Entry 6NBH (electron microscopy, 3.50 A resolution); this record covers chains R and P of the 6 polymer chains in the assembly.

Chain R:
Protein: Parathyroid hormone/parathyroid hormone-related peptide receptor
From: Homo sapiens
Reference sequence: Q03431 (PTH1R_HUMAN); residue numbers follow UniProt; this construct covers 27-502
Sequence (478 residues; row label = number of the first residue in the row):
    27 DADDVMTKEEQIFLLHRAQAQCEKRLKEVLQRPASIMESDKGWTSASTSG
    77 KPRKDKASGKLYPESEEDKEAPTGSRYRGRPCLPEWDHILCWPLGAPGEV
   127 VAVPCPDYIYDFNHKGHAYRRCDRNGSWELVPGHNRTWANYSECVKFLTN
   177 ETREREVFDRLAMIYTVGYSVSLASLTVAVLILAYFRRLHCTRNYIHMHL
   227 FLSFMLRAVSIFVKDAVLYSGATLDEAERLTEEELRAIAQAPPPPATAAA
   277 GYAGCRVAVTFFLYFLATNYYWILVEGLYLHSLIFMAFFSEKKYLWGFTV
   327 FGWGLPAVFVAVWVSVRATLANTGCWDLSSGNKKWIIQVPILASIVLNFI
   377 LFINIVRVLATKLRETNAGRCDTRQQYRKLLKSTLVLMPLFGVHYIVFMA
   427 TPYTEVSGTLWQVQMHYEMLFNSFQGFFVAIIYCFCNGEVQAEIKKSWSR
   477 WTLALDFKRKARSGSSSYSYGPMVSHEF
Unresolved in the structure: 27-30, 57-104, 251-272, 395-398, 484-504
Sequence notes: engineered mutation Ala188 (Gly in Q03431); expression tag (503-504)
Cystine bridges: Cys48-Cys117, Cys108-Cys148, Cys131-Cys170, Cys281-Cys351
Reported in the primary citation:
  - disease-associated variants - H223R: increased signaling (citing earlier work)

Chain P:
Protein: Long-acting parathyroid hormone analog
From: Homo sapiens
Sequence (36 residues; row label = number of the first residue in the row):
     1 AVAEIQLMHQRAKWIQDARRRAFLHKLIAEIHTAEI
Unresolved in the structure: 35-36

Interface between chain R and chain P:
Contacting residue pairs (63; chain R residue first):
  Val31(R) with Lys13(P); Gln16(P)
  Met32(R) with Arg20(P)
  Lys34(R) with Phe23(P)
  His114(R) with Leu27(P); Ile31(P)
  Ile115(R) with Leu27(P), hydrophobic; Ile31(P), hydrophobic
  Tyr136(R) with Arg20(P)
  Asp137(R) with Arg20(P), salt bridge; Leu24(P)
  Phe138(R) with Leu24(P), hydrophobic; Ile28(P), hydrophobic
  Arg146(R) with Ile31(P)
  Val157(R) with Thr33(P)
  Arg162(R) with Glu30(P), salt bridge
  Thr163(R) with Thr33(P)
  Trp164(R) with Thr33(P), hydrogen bond
  Ala165(R) with Thr33(P), hydrogen bond (backbone-side chain)
  Tyr167(R) with Ile31(P), hydrophobic; His32(P)
  Ser168(R) with His32(P)
  Val171(R) with Ile28(P), hydrophobic
  Leu174(R) with Arg21(P)
  Thr175(R) with Arg21(P)
  Glu177(R) with Trp14(P)
  Glu180(R) with Trp14(P)
  Arg181(R) with Trp14(P)
  Phe184(R) with Trp14(P), hydrophobic
  Tyr195(R) with Glu4(P), hydrogen bond
  Arg233(R) with Glu4(P), salt bridge
  Ile237(R) with Glu4(P)
  Lys240(R) with Met8(P), hydrogen bond
  Leu244(R) with Arg11(P)
  Thr273(R) with Arg19(P)
  Phe288(R) with Met8(P), hydrophobic
  Leu292(R) with Val2(P), hydrophobic; Glu4(P); Ile5(P), hydrophobic
  Asp353(R) with Met8(P); His9(P), hydrogen bond (backbone-side chain); Ala12(P)
  Leu354(R) with His9(P); Ala12(P); Lys13(P); Gln16(P)
  Ser355(R) with His9(P), hydrogen bond (backbone-side chain)
  Gln364(R) with Ala1(P); Val2(P), hydrogen bond (side chain-backbone)
  Ile367(R) with Val2(P), hydrophobic
  Phe424(R) with Ala1(P)
  Met425(R) with Ala1(P), hydrogen bond (backbone-backbone)
  Thr427(R) with Ala1(P)
  Tyr429(R) with Ala1(P), hydrophobic; Gln6(P)
  Val432(R) with Gln10(P)
  Trp437(R) with Gln6(P)
  Gln440(R) with Gln6(P)
  Met441(R) with Ala3(P)
  Glu444(R) with Ala3(P)
  Met445(R) with Ala3(P); Glu4(P); Leu7(P), hydrophobic
Other interface residues (no listed pair), chain R (59 interface residues in all): Thr33, Ile135, Asn166, Phe173, Asn176, Leu187, Tyr191, Val285, Tyr296, Leu368, Ala426, Thr430, Asn448
Other interface residues (no listed pair), chain P (28 interface residues in all): Asp17, His25

Summary:
The interface between chain R and chain P involves 59 residues on one side and 28 on the other, with 8
hydrogen bonds and 3 salt bridges. Polar contacts include Asp137(R)-Arg20(P), Arg162(R)-Glu30(P) and
Arg233(R)-Glu4(P). The paper reports that H223R of chain R increases signaling.
Chain R is Parathyroid hormone/parathyroid hormone-related peptide receptor and chain P is Long-acting
parathyroid hormone analog, both from Homo sapiens; the structure, Cryo-EM structure of parathyroid hormone
receptor type 1 in complex with a long-acting parathyroid hormone analog ..., was determined by electron
microscopy, deposited together with 6NBF and 6NBI.
